4C8Z - chains A and C of the 3 polymer chains in the assembly; structure by X-ray diffraction, 2.50 A resolution.

[Chain A]
Protein: CAS6A
From: Thermus thermophilus HB8
Reference sequence: Q5SM65 (Q5SM65_THET8); residue numbers follow UniProt; this construct covers 1-239
Amino-acid sequence (243 residues; row label = number of the first residue in the row; numbers below 1 keep their minus sign (Gly-3 is residue -3)):
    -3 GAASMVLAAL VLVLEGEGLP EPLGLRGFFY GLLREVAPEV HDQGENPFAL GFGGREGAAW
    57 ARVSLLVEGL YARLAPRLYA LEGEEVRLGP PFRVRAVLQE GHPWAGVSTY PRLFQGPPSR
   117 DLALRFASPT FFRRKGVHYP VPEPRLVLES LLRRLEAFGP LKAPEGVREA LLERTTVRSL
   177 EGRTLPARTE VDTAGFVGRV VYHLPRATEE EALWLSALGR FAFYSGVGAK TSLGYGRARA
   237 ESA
Not modelled in the structure: -3 to 0, 239
Sequence notes: expression tag (-3 to 0)
Bound ions: K+: Tyr26, Val36, His37, Gln39, Asn42 (shared with G27(C) of chain C)
From the paper describing this entry:
  - binding site for R1 repeat RNA cleavage product (chain C): His134, Asp188
  - binding site for sulfate ion: Arg121
  - conformationally variable residues (order/disorder transition): Ala33 to Gly40
  - mutagenesis - R22A (less than 7-fold), H37A (17 000-fold): decreased catalytic activity
  - mutagenesis - H37A (360-fold): increased catalytic activity on 500 mM imidazole
  - mutagenesis - H37A, R129A: decreased binding to R1
  - mutagenesis - H37A (90-fold), R129A (290-fold): decreased binding to R3

[Chain C]
Molecule: R1 repeat RNA cleavage product
Notes: fragment: repeat stem-loop
Sequence (28 nucleotides; each row starts with the number of its first residue):
     1 GGUUGCAGGG AUUAAGCCCC GUAAGGGX
Not modelled in the structure: 1-13
Modified residues: 23G (guanosine-5'-phosphate-2',3'-cyclic phosphate) at position 28
Bound ions: K+: G27 (shared with Tyr26(A), Val36(A), His37(A), Gln39(A) of chain A)

[Interface between chain A and chain C]
Pairs across the interface - 34 pairs, chain A then chain C:
  Arg22(A) - 23G_28(C)  salt bridge to the phosphate
  Tyr26(A) - G27(C)  phosphate contact
  Tyr26(A) - 23G_28(C)  hydrogen bond to the phosphate
  His37(A) - G27(C)  hydrogen bond to the sugar
  His37(A) - 23G_28(C)  hydrogen bond to the phosphate
  Gln39(A) - G27(C)  hydrogen bond to the sugar
  Gly40(A) - G26(C)  hydrogen bond to the sugar
  Gly40(A) - G27(C)  sugar contact
  Asn42(A) - G27(C)  phosphate contact
  Asn42(A) - 23G_28(C)  phosphate contact
  Phe128(A) - G26(C)  phosphate contact
  Arg129(A) - G25(C)  base contact
  Arg129(A) - G26(C)  hydrogen bond to the base
  Arg129(A) - G27(C)  hydrogen bond to the base
  Arg129(A) - 23G_28(C)  base contact
  Arg130(A) - G25(C)  salt bridge to the phosphate
  Val133(A) - A15(C)  base contact
  His134(A) - A15(C)  hydrogen bond to the base
  His134(A) - G16(C)  hydrogen bond to the base
  Arg141(A) - A24(C)  sugar contact
  Leu142(A) - G25(C)  phosphate contact
  Glu145(A) - A24(C)  hydrogen bond to the sugar
  Ser146(A) - G26(C)  phosphate contact
  Arg149(A) - G25(C)  hydrogen bond to the sugar
  Arg149(A) - G26(C)  hydrogen bond to the phosphate
  Glu186(A) - 23G_28(C)  base contact
  Val187(A) - G16(C)  base contact
  Asp188(A) - G16(C)  hydrogen bond to the base
  Thr189(A) - G16(C)  base contact
  Gly224(A) - G26(C)  phosphate contact
  Ala225(A) - G27(C)  phosphate contact
  Lys226(A) - G27(C)  hydrogen bond to the phosphate
  Lys226(A) - 23G_28(C)  base contact
  Ser228(A) - 23G_28(C)  hydrogen bond to the phosphate
Other interface residues (no listed pair), chain A (29 interface residues in all): Asp38, Phe44, Lys131, Gly132, Thr227
Other interface residues (no listed pair), chain C (9 interface residues in all): C17, C18

[Summary]
29 residues of chain A face 9 of chain C across their interface, with 15 hydrogen bonds and 2 salt bridges.
Among the polar pairs are Arg129(A)-G26(C), Arg129(A)-G27(C) and His134(A)-A15(C). From the paper: a binding
site for R1 repeat RNA cleavage product (chain C) at His134(A) and Asp188(A); R22A and H37A of chain A reduce
catalytic activity.
Here chain A is CAS6A (Thermus thermophilus HB8) and chain C is R1 repeat RNA cleavage product. Entry 4C8Z
(Cas6 (TTHA0078) product complex) was determined by X-ray diffraction, deposited together with 4C8Y, 4C97,
4C98 and 4C9D.
